Entry 3HTK (X-ray diffraction, 2.31 A resolution); this record covers chains A and B of the 3 polymer chains in the assembly.

== Chain A ==
Molecule: Structural maintenance of chromosomes protein 5
Organism: Saccharomyces cerevisiae
Notes: fragment: N-terminal coil
Reference sequence: Q08204 (SMC5_YEAST); residues 304-363 here = UniProt positions 304-363
Amino-acid sequence (60 residues; row label = number of the first residue in the row):
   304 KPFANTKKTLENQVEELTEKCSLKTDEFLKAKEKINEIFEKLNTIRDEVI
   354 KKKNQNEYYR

== Chain B ==
Molecule: Structural maintenance of chromosomes protein 5
Organism: Saccharomyces cerevisiae
Notes: fragment: C-terminal coil
Reference sequence: Q08204 (SMC5_YEAST); numbering as in UniProt (aligned over 739-811)
Amino-acid sequence (73 residues; numbered 739 to 811; the number before each row is that of its first residue):
   739 DVSQKIKDIDDQIQQLLLKQRHLLSKMASSMKSLKNCQKELISTQILQFE
   789 AQNMDVSMNDVIGFFNEREADLK

== Interface between chain A and chain B ==
Residue-residue contacts (67; chain A residue first):
  Phe306(A) - Ile800(B)  hydrophobic
  Phe306(A) - Phe803(B)  hydrophobic
  Thr309(A) - Met796(B)
  Lys310(A) - Asp793(B)  salt bridge
  Lys310(A) - Met796(B)
  Lys310(A) - Asn797(B)  hydrogen bond
  Lys310(A) - Ile800(B)
  Leu313(A) - Ala789(B)
  Leu313(A) - Met792(B)
  Leu313(A) - Asp793(B)
  Leu313(A) - Met796(B)  hydrophobic
  Glu314(A) - Asp793(B)
  Val317(A) - Gln786(B)
  Val317(A) - Ala789(B)
  Val317(A) - Gln790(B)
  Leu320(A) - Leu785(B)
  Leu320(A) - Gln786(B)
  Leu320(A) - Ala789(B)  hydrophobic
  Thr321(A) - Gln786(B)  hydrogen bond
  Lys323(A) - Thr782(B)
  Cys324(A) - Leu779(B)
  Cys324(A) - Thr782(B)
  Cys324(A) - Gln783(B)
  Cys324(A) - Gln786(B)
  Lys327(A) - Glu778(B)  salt bridge
  Lys327(A) - Leu779(B)
  Lys327(A) - Thr782(B)
  Thr328(A) - Leu779(B)
  Glu330(A) - Cys775(B)
  Phe331(A) - Leu772(B)  hydrophobic
  Phe331(A) - Cys775(B)  hydrophobic
  Phe331(A) - Gln776(B)
  Ala334(A) - Leu772(B)  hydrophobic
  Ala334(A) - Cys775(B)  hydrophobic
  Lys335(A) - Leu772(B)
  Ile338(A) - Met765(B)
  Ile338(A) - Ser768(B)
  Ile338(A) - Met769(B)  hydrophobic
  Ile341(A) - Leu761(B)
  Ile341(A) - Met765(B)  hydrophobic
  Ile341(A) - Ser768(B)
  Phe342(A) - Met765(B)  hydrophobic
  Lys344(A) - Leu761(B)
  Leu345(A) - Gln758(B)
  Leu345(A) - Leu761(B)  hydrophobic
  Leu345(A) - Leu762(B)  hydrophobic
  Leu345(A) - Met765(B)  hydrophobic
  Ile348(A) - Leu754(B)
  Ile348(A) - Gln758(B)
  Arg349(A) - Gln758(B)
  Glu351(A) - Leu754(B)
  Val352(A) - Ile751(B)
  Val352(A) - Leu754(B)  hydrophobic
  Val352(A) - Gln758(B)
  Lys355(A) - Ile747(B)
  Lys355(A) - Gln750(B)  hydrogen bond
  Lys355(A) - Ile751(B)
  Lys356(A) - Ile751(B)
  Gln358(A) - Ile747(B)
  Asn359(A) - Lys743(B)
  Asn359(A) - Ile744(B)  hydrogen bond (side chain-backbone)
  Asn359(A) - Ile747(B)
  Asn359(A) - Asp748(B)  hydrogen bond
  Tyr362(A) - Val740(B)
  Tyr362(A) - Ile744(B)
  Arg363(A) - Lys743(B)
  Arg363(A) - Ile747(B)
Also at the interface, not in a pair above, chain A (33 interface residues in all): Lys304, Lys337
Also at the interface, not in a pair above, chain B (34 interface residues in all): Leu755, Lys764, Val799

== In short ==
33 residues of chain A and 34 residues of chain B are in contact; the contacts include 5 hydrogen bonds and 2
salt bridges. Polar pairs include Lys310(A)-Asp793(B), Lys327(A)-Glu778(B) and Lys310(A)-Asn797(B).
Here chain A is Structural maintenance of chromosomes protein 5 and chain B is Structural maintenance of
chromosomes protein 5, both from Saccharomyces cerevisiae. Entry 3HTK (Crystal structure of Mms21 and Smc5
complex) was determined by X-ray diffraction.
